PDB entry 5VI7 | X-ray diffraction, 2.00 A resolution | chain A

== Chain A ==
Name: helicase
Source organism: Zika virus
Notes: EC 3.6.4.13
Reference sequence: Q32ZE1 (POLG_ZIKV); residues 179-617 here correspond to UniProt positions 1677-2115 (UniProt number = residue number + 1498)
Chain sequence (443 residues; each row starts with the number of its first residue):
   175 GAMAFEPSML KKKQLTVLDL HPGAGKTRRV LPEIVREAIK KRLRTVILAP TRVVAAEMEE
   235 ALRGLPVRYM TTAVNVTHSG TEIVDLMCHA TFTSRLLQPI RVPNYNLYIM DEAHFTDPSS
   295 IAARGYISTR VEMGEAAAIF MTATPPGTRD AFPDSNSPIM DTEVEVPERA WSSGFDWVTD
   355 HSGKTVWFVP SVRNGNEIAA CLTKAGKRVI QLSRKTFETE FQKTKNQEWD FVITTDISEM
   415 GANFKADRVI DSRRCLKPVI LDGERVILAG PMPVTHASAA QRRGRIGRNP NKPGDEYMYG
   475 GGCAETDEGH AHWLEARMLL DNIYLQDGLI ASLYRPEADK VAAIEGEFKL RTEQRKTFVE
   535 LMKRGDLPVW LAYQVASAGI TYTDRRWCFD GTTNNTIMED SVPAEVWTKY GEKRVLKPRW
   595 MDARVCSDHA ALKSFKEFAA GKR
Unresolved in the structure: 175-176, 246-251
Sequence notes: expression tag (175-178); conflict Tyr282 (Asn1780 in Q32ZE1)
Curated features (UniProtKB/Swiss-Prot):
  - region: Lys185 to Gln188 (Important for RNA-binding)
  - motif: Asp285 to His288 (DEAH box)
  - binding site (ATP): Leu194 to Thr201
  - site: Arg456 (Involved in NS3 ATPase and RTPase activities), Arg459 (Involved in NS3 ATPase and RTPase activities), Arg617 (Cleavage)
  - modified residue: Lys389 (N6-acetyllysine)

== Overview ==
From UniProt: 8 ATP-binding residues.
Chain A is helicase (Zika virus); the structure, Crystal structure of the Zika virus NS3 helicase, was
determined by X-ray diffraction (same publication as 5VIM).
